PDB entry 8YJF | X-ray diffraction, 4.40 A resolution (low resolution: residue-level contacts below are approximate; hydrogen-bond / salt-bridge calls are withheld) | chains D and G of the 8 polymer chains in the assembly

# Chain D
Name: Histone H4
Source organism: Homo sapiens
Reference sequence: P62805 (H4_HUMAN); residues 0-102 here correspond to UniProt positions 1-103 (UniProt number = residue number + 1)
Amino-acid sequence (103 residues; each row starts with the number of its first residue; numbering starts at 0):
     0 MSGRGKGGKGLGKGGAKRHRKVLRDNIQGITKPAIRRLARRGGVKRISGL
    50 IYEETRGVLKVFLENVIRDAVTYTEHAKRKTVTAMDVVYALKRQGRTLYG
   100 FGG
Disordered / not traced: 0-22, 95-102
Swiss-Prot annotation at these positions:
  - DNA-binding region: Lys-16 to Lys-20
  - modified residue: Ser-1 (N-acetylserine), Arg-3 (Asymmetric dimethylarginine), Lys-5 (N6-(2-hydroxyisobutyryl)lysine), Lys-8 (N6-(2-hydroxyisobutyryl)lysine), Lys-12 (N6-(2-hydroxyisobutyryl)lysine), Lys-16 (N6-(2-hydroxyisobutyryl)lysine), Lys-20 (N6,N6,N6-trimethyllysine), Lys-31 (N6-(2-hydroxyisobutyryl)lysine), Lys-44 (N6-(2-hydroxyisobutyryl)lysine), Ser-47 (Phosphoserine), Tyr-51 (Phosphotyrosine), Lys-59 (N6-(2-hydroxyisobutyryl)lysine), Lys-77 (N6-(2-hydroxyisobutyryl)lysine), Lys-79 (N6-(2-hydroxyisobutyryl)lysine), Thr-80 (Phosphothreonine), Tyr-88 (Phosphotyrosine), Lys-91 (N6-(2-hydroxyisobutyryl)lysine)
  - cross-link (Glycyl lysine isopeptide (Lys-Gly)): Lys-12 (interchain with G-Cter in SUMO2), Lys-20 (interchain with G-Cter in SUMO2), Lys-31 (interchain with G-Cter in SUMO2), Lys-59 (interchain with G-Cter in SUMO2), Lys-79 (interchain with G-Cter in SUMO2), Lys-91 (interchain with G-Cter in SUMO2)

# Chain G
Name: Histone H2B type 2-E
Source organism: Homo sapiens
Reference sequence: Q16778 (H2B2E_HUMAN); residues 0-125 here correspond to UniProt positions 1-126 (UniProt number = residue number + 1)
Amino-acid sequence (126 residues; row label = number of the first residue in the row; numbering starts at 0):
     0 MPEPAKSAPAPKKGSKKAVTKAQKKDGKKRKRSRKESYSIYVYKVLKQVH
    50 PDTGISSKAMGIMNSFVNDIFERIAGEASRLAHYNKRSTITSREIQTAVR
   100 LLLPGELAKHAVSEGTKAVTKYTSSK
Disordered / not traced: 0-34, 125
Swiss-Prot annotation at these positions:
  - modified residue: Pro-1 (N-acetylproline), Glu-2 (ADP-ribosyl glutamic acid), Lys-5 (N6-(2-hydroxyisobutyryl)lysine), Ser-6 (ADP-ribosylserine), Lys-11 (N6-(beta-hydroxybutyryl)lysine), Lys-12 (N6-(2-hydroxyisobutyryl)lysine), Ser-14 (Phosphoserine), Lys-15 (N6-acetyllysine), Lys-16 (N6-(beta-hydroxybutyryl)lysine), Lys-20 (N6-(2-hydroxyisobutyryl)lysine), Lys-23 (N6-(2-hydroxyisobutyryl)lysine), Lys-24 (N6-(2-hydroxyisobutyryl)lysine), Lys-34 (N6-(2-hydroxyisobutyryl)lysine), Glu-35 (PolyADP-ribosyl glutamic acid), Ser-36 (Phosphoserine), Lys-43 (N6-(2-hydroxyisobutyryl)lysine), Lys-46 (N6-(2-hydroxyisobutyryl)lysine), Lys-57 (N6,N6-dimethyllysine), Arg-79 (Dimethylated arginine), Lys-85 (N6,N6,N6-trimethyllysine) and 6 more in UniProt
  - glycosylation: Ser-112 (O-linked (GlcNAc) serine)
  - cross-link (Glycyl lysine isopeptide (Lys-Gly)): Lys-5 (interchain with G-Cter in SUMO2), Lys-20 (interchain with G-Cter in SUMO2), Lys-34 (interchain with G-Cter in ubiquitin), Lys-120 (interchain with G-Cter in ubiquitin)

# How chain D and chain G interact
Contacting residue pairs - 13 pairs, chain D then chain G:
  Asp-68(D) / Leu-100(G)
  Thr-71(D) / Arg-99(G)
  Thr-71(D) / Leu-100(G)
  Glu-74(D) / Arg-92(G)
  Glu-74(D) / Arg-99(G)
  His-75(D) / Asn-84(G)
  His-75(D) / Arg-92(G)
  His-75(D) / Thr-96(G)
  Lys-77(D) / Arg-92(G)
  Tyr-88(D) / Tyr-83(G)
  Arg-92(D) / Glu-76(G)
  Arg-92(D) / Leu-100(G)
  Arg-92(D) / Leu-101(G)
Also at the interface, not in a pair above, chain D (9 interface residues in all): Tyr-72, Ala-76
Also at the interface, not in a pair above, chain G (11 interface residues in all): Arg-79, Leu-80, Gln-95

# In short
9 residues of chain D and 11 residues of chain G are in contact. UniProt lists a DNA-binding region on chain
D.
Chain D is Histone H4 and chain G is Histone H2B type 2-E, both from Homo sapiens; the structure, Structure of
human SPT16 MD-CTD and MCM2 HBD chaperoning a histone H3-H4 tetramer and an H2A-H2B ..., was determined by
X-ray diffraction together with 8YJM from the same study.
